PDB entry 3CCE | X-ray diffraction, 2.75 A resolution | chains 1 and 0 of the 31 polymer chains in the assembly

Chain 1:
Molecule: 50S ribosomal protein L37e
From: Haloarcula marismortui
UniProtKB: P32410 (RL37_HALMA); residues 0-56 here correspond to UniProt positions 1-57 (UniProt number = residue number + 1)
Chain sequence (57 residues; row label = number of the first residue in the row; numbering starts at 0):
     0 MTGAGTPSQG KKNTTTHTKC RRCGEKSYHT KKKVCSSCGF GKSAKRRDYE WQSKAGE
Disordered / not traced: 0
Bound ions: Sr2+ site 1: Lys10, Asn12 (shared with U862(0) of chain 0); Cd2+: Cys19, Cys22, Cys34, Cys37; Sr2+ site 2 near Asp47 (its only coordinating residue here)

Chain 0:
Molecule: 23S ribosomal RNA
From: Haloarcula marismortui
Notes: engineered mutation(s): G2099A, U2535A
Sequence (2923 nucleotides; each row starts with the number of its first residue):
     1 GUUGGCUACU AUGCCAGCUG GUGGAUUGCU CGGCUCAGGC GCUGAUGAAG GACGUGCCAA
    61 GCUGCGAUAA GCUGUGGGGA GCCGCACGGA GGCGAAGAAC CACAGAUUUC CGAAUGAGAA
   121 UCUCUCUAAC AAUUGCUUCG CGCAAUGAGG AACCCCGAGA ACUGAAACAU CUCAGUAUCG
   181 GGAGGAACAG AAAACGCAAC GUGAUGUCGU UAGUAACCGC GAGUGAACGC GAUACAGCCC
   241 AAACCGAAGC CCUCACGGGC AAUGUGGUGU CAGGGCUACC UCUCAUCAGC CGACCGUCUU
   301 CACGAAGUCU CUUGGAAUAG AGCGUGAUAC AGGGUGACAA CCCCGUACUG AAGACCAGUA
   361 CGCUGUGCGG UAGUGCCAGA GUAGCGGGGG UUGGAUAUCC CUCGCGAAUA ACGCAGGCAU
   421 CGACUGCGAA GGCUAAACAC AACCUGAGAC CGAUAGUGAA CAAGUAGUGU GAACGAACGC
   481 UGCAAAGUAC CCUCAGAAGG GAGGCGAAAU AGAGCAUGAA AUCAGUUGGC GAUCGAGCGA
   541 CAGGGCAUAC AAGGUCCCUU GACGAAUGAC CGAGACGCGA GUCUCCAGUA AGACUCACGG
   601 GAAGCCGAUG UUCUGUCGUA CGUUUUGAAA AACGAGCCAG GGAGUGUGUC UGUAUGGCAA
   661 GUCUAACCGG AGUAUCCGGG GAGGCACAGG GAAACCGACA UGGCCGCAGG GCUUUGCCCG
   721 AGGGCCGCCG UCUUCAAGGG CGGGGAGCCA UGUGGACACG ACCCGAAUCC GGACGAUCUA
   781 CGCAUGGACA AGAUGAAGCG UGCCGAAAGG CACGUGGAAG UCUGUUAGAG UUGGUGUCCU
   841 ACAAUACCCU CUCGUGAUCU AUGUGUAGGG GUGAAAGGCC CAUCGAGUCC GGCAACAGCU
   901 GGUUCCAAUC GAAACAUGUC GAAGCAUGAC CUCCGCCGAG GUAGUCUGUG AGGUAGAGCG
   961 ACCGAUUGGU GUGUCCGCCU CCGAGAGGAG UCGGCACACC UGUCAAACUC CAAACUUACA
  1021 GACGCUGUUU GACGCGGGGA UUCCGGUGCG CGGGGUAAGC CUGUGUACCA GGAGGGGAAC
  1081 AACCCAGAGA UAGGUUAAGG UCCCCAAGUG UGGAUUAAGU GUAAUCCUCU GAAGGUGGUC
  1141 UCGAGCCCUA GACAGCCGGG AGGUGAGCUU AGAAGCAGCU ACCCUCUAAG AAAAGCGUAA
  1201 CAGCUUACCG GCCGAGGUUU GAGGCGCCCA AAAUGAUCGG GACUCAAAUC CACCACCGAG
  1261 ACCUGUCCGU ACCACUCAUA CUGGUAAUCG AGUAGAUUGG CGCUCUAAUU GGAUGGAAGC
  1321 AGGGGCGAGA GCUCCUGUGG ACCGAUUAGU GACGAAAAUC CUGGCCAUAG UAGCAGCGAU
  1381 AGUCGGGUGA GAACCCCGAC GGCCUAAUGG AUAAGGGUUC CUCAGCACUG CUGAUCAGCU
  1441 GAGGGUUAGC CGGUCCUAAG UCUCACCGCA ACUCGACUGA GACGAAAUGG GAAACAGGUU
  1501 AAUAUUCCUG UGCCAUCAUG CAGUGAAAGU UGACGCCCUG GGGUCGAUCA CGCCGGGCAU
  1561 UCGCCCGGUC GAACCGUCCA ACUCCGUGGA AGCCGUAAUG GCAGGAAGCG GACGAACGGC
  1621 GGCAUAGGGA AACGUGAUUC AACCUGGGGC CCAUGAAAAG ACGAGCAUGA UGUCCGUACC
  1681 GAGAACCGAC ACAGGUGUCC AUGGCGGCGA AAGCCAAGGC CUGUCGGGAG CAACCAACGU
  1741 UAGGGAAUUC GGCAAGUUAG UCCCGUACCU UCGGAAGAAG GGAUGCCUGC UCCGGAACGG
  1801 AGCAGGUCGC AGUGACUCGG AAGCUCGGAC UGUCUAGUAA CAACAUAGGU GACCGCAAAU
  1861 CCGCAAGGAC UCGUACGGUC ACUGAAUCCU GCCCAGUGCA GGUAUCUGAA CACCUCGUAC
  1921 AAGAGGACGA AGGACCUGUC AACGGCGGGG GUAACUAUGA CCCUCUUAAG GUAGCGUAGU
  1981 ACCUUGCCGC AUCAGUAGCG GCUUGCAUGA AUGGAUUAAC CAGAGCUUCA CUGUCCCAAC
  2041 GUUGGGCCCG GUGAACUGUA CAUUCCAGUG CGGAGUCUGG AGACACCCAG GGGGAAGCAA
  2101 AGACCCUAUG GAGCUUUACU GCAGGCUGUC GCUGAGACGU GGUCGCCGAU GUGCAGCAUA
  2161 GGUAGGAGUC GUUACAGAGG UACCCGCGCU AGCGGGCCAC CCAGACAACA GUGAAAUACU
  2221 ACCCGUCGGU GACUGCGACU CUCACUCCGG GAGGAGGACA CCGAUAGCCG GGCAGUUUGA
  2281 CUGGGGCGGU ACGCGCUCGA AAAGAUAUCG AGCGCGCCCU AUGGUCAUCU CAGCCGGGAC
  2341 AGAGACCCGG CGAAGAGUGC AAGAGCAAAA GAUGACUUGA CAGUGUUCUU CCCAACGAGG
  2401 AACGCUGACG CGAAAGCGUG GUCUAGCGAA CCAAUUAGCC UGCUUGAUGC GGGCAAUUGA
  2461 UGACAGAAAA GCUACCCUAG GGAUAACAGA GUCGUCACUC GCAAGAGCAC AUAUCGACCG
  2521 AGUGGCUUGC UACCACGAUG UCGGUUCCCU CCAUCCUGCC CGUGCAGAAG CGGGCAAGGG
  2581 UGAGGUUGUU CGCCUAUUAA AGGAGGUCGU GAGCUGGGUU UAGACCGUCG UGAGACAGGU
  2641 CGGCUGCUAU CUACUGGGUG UGUAAUGGUG UCUGACAAGA ACGACCGUAU AGUACGAGAG
  2701 GAACUACGGU UGGUGGCCAC UGGUGUACCG GUUGUUCGAG AGAGCACGUG CCGGGUAGCC
  2761 ACGCCACACG GGGUAAGAGC UGAACGCAUC UAAGCUCGAA ACCCACUUGG AAAAGAGACA
  2821 CCGCCGAGGU CCCGCGUACA AGACGCGGUC GAUAGACUCG GGGUGUGCGC GUCGAGGUAA
  2881 CGAGACGUUA AGCCCACGAG CACUAACAGA CCAAAGCCAU CAU
Disordered / not traced: 1-9, 126-127, 715, 971-998, 1560, 1952-1963, 2137-2236, 2339-2343, 2665-2666, 2915-2923
Modified positions: 1MA (6-hydro-1-methyladenosine-5'-monophosphate) at position 628, OMU (o2'-methyluridine 5'-monophosphate) at position 2587, OMG (o2'-methylguanosine-5'-monophosphate) at position 2588, UR3 (3-methyluridine-5'-monophoshate) at position 2619, PSU (pseudouridine-5'-monophosphate) at position 2621
Bound ions: Mg2+ site 1 near G28 (its only coordinating residue here); Na+ site 1: C40, G41; Na+ site 2: A45, U146, G147; Na+ site 3: G56, A59, G61; Sr2+ site 1 near C85 (its only coordinating residue here); Sr2+ site 2: A86, C87 (shared with 1 residue of chain T); Na+ site 4 near U108 (its only coordinating residue here); Mg2+ site 2 near U115 (its only coordinating residue here); Na+ site 5: C141, G142; Sr2+ site 3: G147 (shared with 1 residue of chain M); Mg2+ site 3: C162, U2276; K+ site 1: C162, U163, U172; 73 more Mg2+ sites not listed; 57 more Na+ sites not listed; 57 more Sr2+ sites not listed; 1 more K+ sites not listed

Chain 1 / chain 0 interface:
Pairs across the interface - 115 pairs, chain 1 then chain 0:
  Thr1(1) - A1836(0)  hydrogen bond to the sugar
  Thr1(1) - G1837(0)  hydrogen bond to the phosphate
  Gly2(1) - U845(0)  sugar contact
  Gly2(1) - A1836(0)  sugar contact
  Gly2(1) - G1837(0)  base contact
  Ala3(1) - A882(0)  sugar contact
  Ala3(1) - A1836(0)  hydrogen bond to the sugar
  Ala3(1) - G1837(0)  hydrogen bond to the base
  Gly4(1) - U845(0)  phosphate contact
  Gly4(1) - A882(0)  base contact
  Gly4(1) - G1837(0)  hydrogen bond to the base
  Thr5(1) - A843(0)  sugar contact
  Thr5(1) - U845(0)  hydrogen bond to the phosphate
  Thr5(1) - A882(0)  base contact
  Thr5(1) - G1688(0)  base contact
  Thr5(1) - G1694(0)  hydrogen bond to the base
  Pro6(1) - A846(0)  phosphate contact
  Pro6(1) - G1694(0)  sugar contact
  Pro6(1) - G1695(0)  hydrogen bond to the sugar
  Ser7(1) - C778(0)  sugar contact
  Ser7(1) - A1836(0)  base contact
  Gln8(1) - C1687(0)  hydrogen bond to the sugar
  Gln8(1) - G1688(0)  sugar contact
  Gly9(1) - C1687(0)  hydrogen bond to the base
  Gly9(1) - G1694(0)  base contact
  Gly9(1) - G1695(0)  hydrogen bond to the base
  Gly9(1) - U1696(0)  sugar contact
  Lys10(1) - U779(0)  salt bridge to the phosphate
  Lys10(1) - G1695(0)  sugar contact
  Lys10(1) - U1696(0)  sugar contact
  Lys11(1) - U777(0)  base contact
  Lys11(1) - C778(0)  sugar contact
  Lys11(1) - C881(0)  hydrogen bond to the base
  Lys11(1) - C1687(0)  sugar contact
  Asn12(1) - U777(0)  hydrogen bond to the base
  Asn12(1) - U862(0)  phosphate contact
  Asn12(1) - A1414(0)  hydrogen bond to the sugar
  Asn12(1) - G1415(0)  sugar contact
  Thr13(1) - U777(0)  hydrogen bond to the base
  Thr14(1) - A120(0)  base contact
  Thr14(1) - G1415(0)  hydrogen bond to the phosphate
  Thr15(1) - U470(0)  sugar contact
  Thr15(1) - U777(0)  base contact
  His16(1) - U470(0)  sugar contact
  His16(1) - G471(0)  hydrogen bond to the sugar
  His16(1) - G775(0)  salt bridge to the phosphate
  Thr17(1) - A120(0)  base contact
  Lys18(1) - A120(0)  hydrogen bond to the sugar
  Lys18(1) - U121(0)  base contact
  Cys19(1) - U121(0)  base contact
  Arg20(1) - C111(0)  hydrogen bond to the sugar
  Arg20(1) - G112(0)  salt bridge to the phosphate
  Arg20(1) - A119(0)  base contact
  Arg20(1) - A120(0)  salt bridge to the phosphate
  Arg20(1) - U121(0)  sugar contact
  Arg21(1) - G50(0)  hydrogen bond to the base
  Arg21(1) - G112(0)  sugar contact
  Arg21(1) - A113(0)  salt bridge to the phosphate
  Cys22(1) - G51(0)  hydrogen bond to the sugar
  Gly23(1) - G51(0)  hydrogen bond to the sugar
  Gly23(1) - U121(0)  base contact
  Lys25(1) - U470(0)  phosphate contact
  Lys25(1) - G471(0)  salt bridge to the phosphate
  Ser26(1) - G471(0)  phosphate contact
  Ser26(1) - A472(0)  hydrogen bond to the phosphate
  Tyr27(1) - A120(0)  hydrogen bond to the phosphate
  His28(1) - A776(0)  salt bridge to the phosphate
  Thr29(1) - A120(0)  hydrogen bond to the base
  Lys30(1) - G863(0)  salt bridge to the phosphate
  Lys30(1) - U864(0)  salt bridge to the phosphate
  Lys31(1) - A776(0)  salt bridge to the phosphate
  Lys32(1) - A120(0)  salt bridge to the phosphate
  Ser35(1) - G471(0)  hydrogen bond to the sugar
  Ser35(1) - A472(0)  sugar contact
  Ser35(1) - C774(0)  phosphate contact
  Ser35(1) - G775(0)  phosphate contact
  Ser36(1) - A472(0)  phosphate contact
  Phe39(1) - G112(0)  phosphate contact
  Phe39(1) - A113(0)  phosphate contact
  Lys41(1) - U1473(0)  hydrogen bond to the base
  Lys41(1) - C1474(0)  phosphate contact
  Ser42(1) - U1473(0)  hydrogen bond to the base
  Ala43(1) - A113(0)  phosphate contact
  Ala43(1) - A148(0)  sugar contact
  Lys44(1) - A148(0)  salt bridge to the phosphate
  Lys44(1) - G149(0)  phosphate contact
  Lys44(1) - G181(0)  salt bridge to the phosphate
  Lys44(1) - G182(0)  salt bridge to the phosphate
  Arg45(1) - A49(0)  base contact
  Arg45(1) - G149(0)  hydrogen bond to the phosphate
  Arg46(1) - A472(0)  hydrogen bond to the sugar
  Arg46(1) - A473(0)  salt bridge to the phosphate
  Arg46(1) - A773(0)  hydrogen bond to the sugar
  Arg46(1) - C774(0)  salt bridge to the phosphate
  Tyr48(1) - C179(0)  phosphate contact
  Tyr48(1) - G772(0)  sugar contact
  Tyr48(1) - A773(0)  hydrogen bond to the phosphate
  Glu49(1) - U178(0)  phosphate contact
  Glu49(1) - C179(0)  hydrogen bond to the phosphate
  Trp50(1) - U178(0)  phosphate contact
  Trp50(1) - G771(0)  base contact
  Trp50(1) - G772(0)  hydrogen bond to the sugar
  Trp50(1) - A773(0)  sugar contact
  Trp50(1) - C890(0)  hydrogen bond to the sugar
  Trp50(1) - G891(0)  sugar contact
  Gln51(1) - A473(0)  hydrogen bond to the phosphate
  Ser52(1) - G891(0)  phosphate contact
  Lys53(1) - G891(0)  salt bridge to the phosphate
  Lys53(1) - G892(0)  salt bridge to the phosphate
  Lys53(1) - C893(0)  phosphate contact
  Lys53(1) - A894(0)  salt bridge to the phosphate
  Ala54(1) - A177(0)  phosphate contact
  Ala54(1) - U178(0)  phosphate contact
  Ala54(1) - G891(0)  phosphate contact
  Ala54(1) - G892(0)  hydrogen bond to the phosphate
Also at the interface, not in a pair above, chain 1 (48 interface residues in all): Glu56
Also at the interface, not in a pair above, chain 0 (58 interface residues in all): A52, A114, A152, U883, A1413

Summary:
48 residues of chain 1 face 58 of chain 0 across their interface; the contacts include 37 hydrogen bonds and
19 salt bridges. Polar pairs include Ala3(1)-G1837(0), Gly4(1)-G1837(0) and Thr5(1)-G1694(0). A86(0) and
C87(0) form the Sr2+ site 2. U862(0), Lys10(1) and Asn12(1) coordinate Sr2+.
Chain 1 is 50S ribosomal protein L37e and chain 0 is 23S ribosomal RNA, both from Haloarcula marismortui; the
structure, Structure of Anisomycin resistant 50S Ribosomal Subunit: 23S rRNA mutation U2535A, was determined
by X-ray diffraction (same publication as 3CC2, 3CC4, 3CC7, 3CCJ, 3CCL, 3CCM and 6 further entries).
